Entry 5D7I (X-ray diffraction, 2.00 A resolution); this record covers chains A and B of the 4 polymer chains in the assembly.

# Chain A
Name: Major histocompatibility complex class I-related gene protein
Source organism: Homo sapiens
Notes: fragment: Extracellular domain residues 23-292
UniProt: Q95460 (HMR1_HUMAN); residues 1-270 here correspond to UniProt positions 23-292 (UniProt number = residue number + 22)
Amino-acid sequence (271 residues; each row starts with the number of its first residue; numbering starts at 0):
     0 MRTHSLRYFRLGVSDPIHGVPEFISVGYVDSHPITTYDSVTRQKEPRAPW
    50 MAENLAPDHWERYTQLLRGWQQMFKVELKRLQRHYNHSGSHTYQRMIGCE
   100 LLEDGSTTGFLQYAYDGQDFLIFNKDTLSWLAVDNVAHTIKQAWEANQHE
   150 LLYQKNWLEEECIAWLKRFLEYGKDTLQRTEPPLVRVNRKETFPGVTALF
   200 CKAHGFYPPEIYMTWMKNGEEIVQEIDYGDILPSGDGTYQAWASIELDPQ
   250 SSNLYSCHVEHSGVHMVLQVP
Unresolved in the structure: 0, 247-252, 270
Cystine bridges: Cys98-Cys161, Cys200-Cys256
Covalently attached groups: Acetyl 6-formylpterin (30W) linked to Lys43
Construct notes: initiating methionine (0); conflict Ser261 (Cys283 in Q95460)
Small-molecule neighbours:
  - Acetyl 6-formylpterin (30W; N-(6-formyl-4-oxo-3,4-dihydropteridin-2-yl)acetamide): Tyr7, Arg9, Thr34, Tyr62, Leu66, Trp69, Arg94, Ile96, Tyr152, Trp156
  - proline (PRO): Tyr254, Gln268, Val269
UniProt features mapped onto this chain:
  - binding site (5-(2-oxoethylideneamino)-6-(D-ribitylamino)uracil): Arg9, Ser24, Lys43, Arg94, Tyr152, Gln153
  - binding site (5-(2-oxopropylideneamino)-6-(D-ribitylamino)uracil): Arg9, Ser24, Lys43, Arg94, Tyr152, Gln153
  - binding site (7-hydroxy-6-methyl-8-(1-D-ribityl)lumazine): Arg9, Ser24, Lys43, Arg94, Tyr152, Gln153
  - binding site (8-(9H-purin-6-yl)-2-oxa-8-azabicyclo[3.3.1]nona-3,6-diene-4,6-dicarbaldehyde): Arg9, Lys43, His58, Arg94
  - binding site (2-amino-4-oxopteridine-6-carbaldehyde): Lys43
  - binding site (pyridoxal): Lys43
  - glycosylation: Asn85 (N-linked (GlcNAc...) asparagine)

# Chain B
Name: Beta-2-microglobulin
Source organism: Homo sapiens
UniProt: P61769 (B2MG_HUMAN); residues 1-99 here correspond to UniProt positions 21-119 (UniProt number = residue number + 20)
Amino-acid sequence (100 residues; row label = number of the first residue in the row; numbering starts at 0):
     0 MIQRTPKIQVYSRHPAENGKSNFLNCYVSGFHPSDIEVDLLKNGERIEKV
    50 EHSDLSFSKDWSFYLLYYTEFTPTEKDEYACRVNHVTLSQPKIVKWDRDM
Unresolved in the structure: 0
Cystine bridges: Cys25-Cys80
Construct notes: initiating methionine (0)
UniProt features mapped onto this chain:
  - modified residue: Gln2 (Pyrrolidone carboxylic acid)
  - glycosylation: Ile1 (N-linked (Glc) (glycation) isoleucine), Lys19 (N-linked (Glc) (glycation) lysine), Lys41 (N-linked (Glc) (glycation) lysine), Lys48 (N-linked (Glc) (glycation) lysine), Lys58 (N-linked (Glc) (glycation) lysine), Lys91 (N-linked (Glc) (glycation) lysine), Lys94 (N-linked (Glc) (glycation) lysine)

# Interface between chain A and chain B
Residue-residue contacts (43):
  Phe8(A) - Phe56(B)  hydrophobic
  Phe8(A) - Ser57(B)
  Leu10(A) - Phe56(B)  hydrophobic
  Leu10(A) - Phe62(B)  hydrophobic
  Val19(A) - Asp34(B)
  Ile23(A) - Phe56(B)  hydrophobic
  Val25(A) - Phe56(B)  hydrophobic
  Tyr27(A) - Ser55(B)
  Tyr27(A) - Phe56(B)  hydrogen bond (side chain-backbone)
  Arg46(A) - Asp53(B)  salt bridge
  Thr91(A) - His31(B)  hydrogen bond
  Gln93(A) - His31(B)  hydrogen bond
  Gln93(A) - Trp60(B)  hydrogen bond (side chain-backbone)
  Gln93(A) - Phe62(B)
  Arg94(A) - Trp60(B)
  Met95(A) - Trp60(B)  hydrophobic
  Gln111(A) - Trp60(B)
  Tyr112(A) - Trp60(B)
  Ala113(A) - Trp60(B)
  Asp115(A) - Ile1(B)
  Asp115(A) - His31(B)
  Gly116(A) - Arg3(B)  hydrogen bond (backbone-side chain)
  Gly116(A) - His31(B)  hydrogen bond (backbone-side chain)
  Gly116(A) - Trp60(B)
  Gln117(A) - Arg3(B)
  Asp118(A) - Trp60(B)  hydrogen bond
  Arg185(A) - Pro14(B)
  Lys201(A) - Met99(B)
  His203(A) - Pro14(B)
  Asp229(A) - Lys6(B)  salt bridge
  Asp229(A) - Gln8(B)  hydrogen bond
  Leu231(A) - Gln8(B)
  Leu231(A) - Tyr10(B)
  Leu231(A) - Tyr26(B)  hydrophobic
  Pro232(A) - Tyr10(B)  hydrogen bond (backbone-side chain)
  Pro232(A) - Tyr26(B)  hydrophobic
  Ser233(A) - Arg12(B)  hydrogen bond (backbone-side chain)
  Ser233(A) - Asn24(B)  hydrogen bond (backbone-side chain)
  Gly234(A) - Arg12(B)
  Asp235(A) - Arg12(B)
  Gln239(A) - Tyr10(B)
  Gln239(A) - Ser11(B)  hydrogen bond (side chain-backbone)
  Gln239(A) - Arg12(B)  hydrogen bond (side chain-backbone)
Also at the interface, not in a pair above, chain A (31 interface residues in all): Arg6, Val12, Ile16
Also at the interface, not in a pair above, chain B (26 interface residues in all): His13, Pro32, Ser33, Leu54, Lys58, Asp59, Leu65

# Summary
Chain A and chain B form an interface of 31 and 26 residues respectively; the contacts include 13 hydrogen
bonds and 2 salt bridges. Among the polar pairs are Arg46(A)-Asp53(B), Asp229(A)-Lys6(B) and
Tyr27(A)-Phe56(B). Bound to chain A: proline. Acetyl 6-formylpterin is covalently linked to Lys43(A).
Here chain A is Major histocompatibility complex class I-related gene protein and chain B is
Beta-2-microglobulin, both from Homo sapiens. Entry 5D7I (Structure of human MR1-Ac-6-FP in complex with human
MAIT M33.64 TCR) was determined by X-ray diffraction together with 5D5M, 5D7J, 5D7K and 5D7L from the same
study.
